6R4M - chain A; structure by X-ray diffraction, 2.80 A resolution.

Chain A:
Name: Phosphatidylglycerol/phosphatidylinositol transfer protein
Source organism: Saccharomyces cerevisiae (strain ATCC 204508 / S288c)
UniProtKB: Q12408 (NPC2_YEAST); numbering as in UniProt (aligned over 1-173)
Sequence (201 residues; each row starts with the number of its first residue):
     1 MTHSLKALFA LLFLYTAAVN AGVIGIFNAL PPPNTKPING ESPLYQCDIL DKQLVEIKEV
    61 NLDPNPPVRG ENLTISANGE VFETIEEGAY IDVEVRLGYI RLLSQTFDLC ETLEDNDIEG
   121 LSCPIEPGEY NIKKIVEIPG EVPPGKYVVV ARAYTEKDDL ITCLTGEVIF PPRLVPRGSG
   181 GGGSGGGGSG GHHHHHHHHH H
Unresolved in the structure: 1-30, 173-201
Cystine bridges: C47-C163, C110-C123
Covalent attachments: N-acetylglucosamine (NAG) linked to N72
Differences from the reference sequence: expression tag (174-201)

In short:
Covalently linked N-acetylglucosamine: at N72.
Chain A is Phosphatidylglycerol/phosphatidylinositol transfer protein (Saccharomyces cerevisiae (strain ATCC
204508 / S288c)); the structure, Crystal structure of S. cerevisia Niemann-Pick type C protein NPC2, was
determined by X-ray diffraction, deposited together with 6R4L and 6R4N.
